Entry 2V6B (X-ray diffraction, 2.50 A resolution); this record covers chains B and D of the 4 polymer chains in the assembly.

# Chain B
Protein: L-lactate dehydrogenase
From: Deinococcus radiodurans
Notes: EC 1.1.1.27
UniProt: P50933 (LDH_DEIRA); the construct has insertions or renumbered stretches relative to UniProt, so the offset changes along the chain: 22-80 = UniProt 1-59; 83-105 = UniProt 60-82; 107-131 = UniProt 83-107; 133-156 = UniProt 110-133; 4 more segments
Amino-acid sequence (304 residues; each row starts with the number of its first residue; note: 14 numbers in that range are skipped by the numbering (no residue carries them; nothing is unmodelled there); a row labelled like 132A-132B holds insertion residues (132A, then the next letters in order)):
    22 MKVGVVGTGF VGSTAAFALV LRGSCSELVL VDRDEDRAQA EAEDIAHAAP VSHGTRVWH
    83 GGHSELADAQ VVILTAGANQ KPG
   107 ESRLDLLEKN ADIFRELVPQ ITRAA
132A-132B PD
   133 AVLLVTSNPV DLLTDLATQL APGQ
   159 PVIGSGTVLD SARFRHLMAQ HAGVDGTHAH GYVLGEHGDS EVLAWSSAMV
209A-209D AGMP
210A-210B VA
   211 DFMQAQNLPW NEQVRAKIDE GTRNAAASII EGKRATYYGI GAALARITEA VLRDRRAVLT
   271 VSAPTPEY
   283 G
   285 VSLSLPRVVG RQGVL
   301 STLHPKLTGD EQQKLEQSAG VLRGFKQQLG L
Disordered / not traced: 101-105, 234-245, 327-331
Curated features (UniProtKB/Swiss-Prot):
  - active site: His-195 (Proton acceptor)
  - binding site (NAD(+)): Val-32, Asp-53, Arg-58, Gly-99, Ala-100, Ser-163
  - binding site (substrate): Gln-102, Arg-109, Asn-140 to Asp-143, Asp-168 to Arg-171, Thr-246
  - binding site (beta-D-fructose 1,6-bisphosphate): Arg-173, His-188

# Chain D
Protein: L-lactate dehydrogenase
From: Deinococcus radiodurans
Notes: EC 1.1.1.27
UniProt: P50933 (LDH_DEIRA); the construct has insertions or renumbered stretches relative to UniProt, so the offset changes along the chain: 22-80 = UniProt 1-59; 83-107 = UniProt 60-84; 109-131 = UniProt 85-107; 133-156 = UniProt 110-133; 4 more segments
Amino-acid sequence (304 residues; each row starts with the number of its first residue; note: 14 numbers in that range are skipped by the numbering (no residue carries them; nothing is unmodelled there); a row labelled like 132A-132B holds insertion residues (132A, then the next letters in order)):
    22 MKVGVVGTGF VGSTAAFALV LRGSCSELVL VDRDEDRAQA EAEDIAHAAP VSHGTRVWH
    83 GGHSELADAQ VVILTAGANQ KPGES
   109 RLDLLEKNAD IFRELVPQIT RAA
132A-132B PD
   133 AVLLVTSNPV DLLTDLATQL APGQ
   159 PVIGSGTVLD SARFRHLMAQ HAGVDGTHAH GYVLGEHGDS EVLAWSSAMV
209A-209D AGMP
210A-210B VA
   211 DFMQAQNLPW NEQVRAKIDE GTRNAAASII EGKRATYYGI GAALARITEA VLRDRRAVLT
   271 VSAPTPEY
   283 G
   285 VSLSLPRVVG RQGVL
   301 STLHPKLTGD EQQKLEQSAG VLRGFKQQLG L
Disordered / not traced: 101-107, 234-245, 326-331
Curated features (UniProtKB/Swiss-Prot):
  - active site: His-195 (Proton acceptor)
  - binding site (NAD(+)): Val-32, Asp-53, Arg-58, Gly-99, Ala-100, Ser-163
  - binding site (substrate): Gln-102, Arg-109, Asn-140 to Asp-143, Asp-168 to Arg-171, Thr-246
  - binding site (beta-D-fructose 1,6-bisphosphate): Arg-173, His-188

# Chain B / chain D interface
Contacting residue pairs - 21 pairs, chain B then chain D:
  Gly-44(B) / Arg-263(D)
  Cys-46(B) / Arg-263(D)  hydrogen bond (backbone-side chain)
  Ser-47(B) / Arg-263(D)
  Val-72(B) / Arg-265(D)  hydrogen bond (backbone-side chain)
  Ser-73(B) / Arg-43(D)
  Ser-73(B) / Glu-259(D)
  Ser-73(B) / Arg-265(D)  hydrogen bond (backbone-side chain)
  His-74(B) / Arg-263(D)
  His-74(B) / Arg-265(D)
  Gly-75(B) / Arg-263(D)  hydrogen bond (backbone-side chain)
  Gly-75(B) / Arg-265(D)
  Thr-76(B) / Arg-263(D)
  Arg-77(B) / Asp-264(D)  hydrogen bond (side chain-backbone)
  Arg-263(B) / Gly-44(D)
  Arg-263(B) / Cys-46(D)  hydrogen bond (side chain-backbone)
  Arg-263(B) / Ser-47(D)
  Arg-263(B) / His-74(D)
  Arg-263(B) / Gly-75(D)  hydrogen bond (side chain-backbone)
  Arg-263(B) / Thr-76(D)
  Arg-265(B) / Gly-75(D)
  Arg-265(B) / Thr-76(D)
Also at the interface, not in a pair above, chain B (13 interface residues in all): Met-22, Arg-43
Also at the interface, not in a pair above, chain D (13 interface residues in all): Met-22, Ser-73

# In short
The chain B/chain D interface involves 13 residues from each chain, with 7 hydrogen bonds. Polar contacts
include Cys-46(B)/Arg-263(D), Val-72(B)/Arg-265(D) and Ser-73(B)/Arg-265(D). From UniProt: active-site residue
His-195(B), 6 NAD+-binding residues, 11 substrate-binding residues and beta-D-fructose
1,6-bisphosphate-binding residues Arg-173(B) and His-188(B) on chain B.
Chain B and chain D are both L-lactate dehydrogenase (Deinococcus radiodurans); the structure, Crystal
structure of lactate dehydrogenase from Deinococcus Radiodurans (apo form), was determined by X-ray
diffraction, deposited together with 2V65, 2V6M and 2V7P.
